Entry 4JGY (X-ray diffraction, 3.00 A resolution); this record covers chains A and B of the 3 polymer chains in the assembly.

[Chain A]
Protein: Polyprotein, capsid protein VP1
Source organism: Human coxsackievirus A16
UniProt: I3W9E1 (I3W9E1_9ENTO); residues 1-297 here correspond to UniProt positions 566-862 (UniProt number = residue number + 565)
Chain sequence (297 residues; numbered 1 to 297; the number before each row is that of its first residue):
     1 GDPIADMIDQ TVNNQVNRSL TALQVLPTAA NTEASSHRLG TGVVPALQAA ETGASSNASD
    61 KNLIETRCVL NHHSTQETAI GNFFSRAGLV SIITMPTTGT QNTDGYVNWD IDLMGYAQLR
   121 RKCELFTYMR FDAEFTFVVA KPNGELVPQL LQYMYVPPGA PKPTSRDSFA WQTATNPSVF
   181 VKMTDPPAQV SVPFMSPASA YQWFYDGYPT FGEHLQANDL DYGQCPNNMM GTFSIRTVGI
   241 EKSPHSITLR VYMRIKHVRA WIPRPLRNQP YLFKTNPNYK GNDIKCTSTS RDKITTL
Disordered / not traced: 1-61, 211-218
Reported in the primary citation:
  - conformationally variable residues (order/disorder transition): N62 to H72

[Chain B]
Protein: Polyprotein, capsid protein VP2
Source organism: Human coxsackievirus A16
UniProt: I3W9E1 (I3W9E1_9ENTO); residues 1-254 here correspond to UniProt positions 70-323 (UniProt number = residue number + 69)
Chain sequence (254 residues; numbered 1 to 254; the number before each row is that of its first residue):
     1 SPSAEACGYS DRVAQLTIGN STITTQEAAN IVIAYGEWPE YCPDTDATAV DKPTRPDVSV
    61 NRFFTLDTKS WAKDSKGWYW KFPDVLTEVG VFGQNAQFHY LYRSGFCVHV QCNASKFHQG
   121 ALLVAVLPEY VLGTIAGGTG NENSHPPYAT TQPGQVGAVL THPYVLDAGI PLSQLTVCPH
   181 QWINLRTNNC ATIIVPYMNT VPFDSALNHC NFGLLVIPVV PLDFNTGATS EIPITVTIAP
   241 MCAEFAGLRQ AVKQ
Disordered / not traced: 1-5, 137-141, 250-254
Disulfide bonds: C7-C190
Reported in the primary citation:
  - conformationally variable residues (order/disorder transition, side-chain flip): F98, R249

[Chain A / chain B interface]
Pairs across the interface - 88 pairs, chain A then chain B:
  T127(A) - E129(B)
  Y128(A) - E129(B)  hydrogen bond
  Y128(A) - M198(B)
  Y128(A) - N199(B)
  Y128(A) - T200(B)
  A198(A) - T200(B)
  S199(A) - T200(B)  hydrogen bond (backbone-backbone)
  A200(A) - T200(B)
  Q202(A) - E129(B)  hydrogen bond
  Q202(A) - T200(B)  hydrogen bond
  F204(A) - E129(B)
  Y205(A) - E129(B)
  Y205(A) - V131(B)
  Y205(A) - H209(B)
  D206(A) - K81(B)  salt bridge
  D206(A) - E129(B)  hydrogen bond (backbone-side chain)
  D206(A) - Y130(B)
  D206(A) - V131(B)
  D206(A) - Q152(B)
  D206(A) - H209(B)
  D206(A) - C210(B)
  G207(A) - N208(B)
  G207(A) - H209(B)
  Y208(A) - Y148(B)  hydrophobic
  Y208(A) - T151(B)
  Y208(A) - Q152(B)
  Y208(A) - N208(B)  hydrogen bond (backbone-backbone)
  T210(A) - N208(B)
  D219(A) - H145(B)
  D219(A) - P146(B)
  L220(A) - H145(B)
  Y222(A) - Y130(B)
  Y222(A) - V131(B)
  Y222(A) - L132(B)  hydrogen bond (side chain-backbone)
  Y222(A) - H145(B)
  Y222(A) - T151(B)
  Q224(A) - H145(B)
  I262(A) - Y35(B)
  I262(A) - P128(B)  hydrophobic
  P263(A) - Y35(B)
  P263(A) - V177(B)
  R264(A) - L127(B)
  R264(A) - P128(B)  hydrogen bond (side chain-backbone)
  R264(A) - E129(B)  hydrogen bond (side chain-backbone)
  R264(A) - V177(B)
  P265(A) - I170(B)  hydrophobic
  P265(A) - P171(B)
  P265(A) - Q174(B)
  P265(A) - V177(B)
  L266(A) - P171(B)
  L266(A) - Q174(B)  hydrogen bond (backbone-side chain)
  R267(A) - A168(B)  hydrogen bond (side chain-backbone)
  R267(A) - G169(B)
  N268(A) - V165(B)
  N268(A) - G169(B)  hydrogen bond (backbone-backbone)
  N268(A) - I170(B)
  N268(A) - P171(B)
  Q269(A) - V165(B)
  Q269(A) - G169(B)
  L272(A) - A136(B)  hydrophobic
  F273(A) - E142(B)
  F273(A) - N143(B)
  N276(A) - N143(B)
  N276(A) - H145(B)
  P277(A) - V131(B)  hydrophobic
  P277(A) - L132(B)
  P277(A) - A168(B)
  N278(A) - G133(B)
  N278(A) - T134(B)
  N278(A) - S144(B)
  Y279(A) - T134(B)  hydrogen bond (backbone-backbone)
  Y279(A) - I135(B)
  Y279(A) - H162(B)  hydrogen bond
  Y279(A) - V165(B)  hydrophobic
  Y279(A) - D167(B)
  Y279(A) - A168(B)
  Y279(A) - G169(B)
  K280(A) - I135(B)
  G281(A) - I135(B)  hydrogen bond (backbone-backbone)
  G281(A) - H162(B)
  N282(A) - I135(B)
  I284(A) - H162(B)
  I284(A) - V165(B)  hydrophobic
  K285(A) - Y164(B)
  C286(A) - Y164(B)
  T287(A) - Y164(B)  hydrogen bond (backbone-side chain)
  T287(A) - P171(B)
  T287(A) - S173(B)
Other interface residues (no listed pair), chain A (39 interface residues in all): T275, S288
Other interface residues (no listed pair), chain B (42 interface residues in all): P147, L175, C178, D204, F212

[In short]
39 residues of chain A face 42 of chain B across their interface, with 16 hydrogen bonds and 1 salt bridge.
Among the polar pairs are D206(A)-K81(B), Y128(A)-E129(B) and Q202(A)-E129(B). From the paper: conformational
variability at N62(A) and F98(B) among others.
Here chain A is Polyprotein, capsid protein VP1 and chain B is Polyprotein, capsid protein VP2, both from
Human coxsackievirus A16. Entry 4JGY (Crystal structure of human coxsackievirus A16 uncoating intermediate
(space group P4232)) was determined by X-ray diffraction (same publication as 4JGZ).
